Entry 4U6G (X-ray diffraction, 4.20 A resolution (low resolution: residue-level contacts below are approximate; hydrogen-bond / salt-bridge calls are withheld)); this record covers chains H and L of the 3 polymer chains in the assembly.

# Chain H
Name: 10E8 Fab Heavy Chain
Source organism: Homo sapiens
Notes: antibody fragment or engineered binder
Chain sequence (236 residues; each row starts with the number of its first residue; a row labelled like 52A-52C holds insertion residues (52A, then the next letters in order)):
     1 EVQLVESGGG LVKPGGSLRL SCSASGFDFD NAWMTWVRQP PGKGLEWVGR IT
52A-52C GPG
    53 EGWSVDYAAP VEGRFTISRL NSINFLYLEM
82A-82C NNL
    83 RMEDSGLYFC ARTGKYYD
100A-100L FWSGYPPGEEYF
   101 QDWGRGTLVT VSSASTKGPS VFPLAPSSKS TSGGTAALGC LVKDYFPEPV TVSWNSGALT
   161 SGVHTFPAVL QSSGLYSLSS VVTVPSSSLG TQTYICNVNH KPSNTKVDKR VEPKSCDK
Disordered / not traced: 215-218
Disulfide bonds: Cys22-Cys92, Cys140-Cys196

# Chain L
Name: 10E8 Fab Light Chain
Source organism: Homo sapiens
Notes: antibody fragment or engineered binder
Chain sequence (215 residues; row label = number of the first residue in the row; note: 1 number in that range is skipped by the numbering (no residue carries it; nothing is unmodelled there); a row labelled like 95A-95C holds insertion residues (95A, then the next letters in order)):
     1 SYELTQETG
    11 VSVALGRTVT ITCRGDSLRS HYASWYQKKP GQAPILLFYG KNNRPSGVPD RFSGSASGNR
    71 ASLTISGAQA EDDAEYYCSS RDKSG
95A-95C SRL
    96 SVFGGGTKLT VLSQPKAAPS VTLFPPSSEE LQANKATLVC LISDFYPGAV TVAWKADSSP
   156 VKAGVETTTP SKQSNNKYAA SSYLSLTPEQ WKSHRSYSCQ VTHEGSTVEK TVAPTECS
Disordered / not traced: 1, 212-213
Disulfide bonds: Cys23-Cys88, Cys135-Cys194

# Chain H / chain L interface
Residue-residue contacts (75):
  Gln39(H) with Lys38(L)
  Gly44(H) with Tyr87(L)
  Leu45(H) with Tyr2(L); Tyr87(L)
  Glu46(H) with Tyr2(L)
  Trp47(H) with Leu95C(L); Ser96(L); Phe98(L)
  Arg50(H) with Arg95B(L)
  Asp58(H) with Arg95B(L); Leu95C(L)
  Tyr59(H) with Leu95C(L)
  Tyr98(H) with Tyr49(L); Gly50(L); Lys51(L); Asn53(L)
  Ser100C(H) with Tyr32(L)
  Tyr100E(H) with Ser30(L); His31(L); Gly95(L)
  Pro100F(H) with His31(L); Gly95(L)
  Pro100G(H) with Arg91(L); Ser95A(L)
  Gly100H(H) with His31(L); Arg91(L)
  Glu100I(H) with His31(L); Tyr32(L); Arg91(L)
  Glu100J(H) with Arg91(L); Ser96(L)
  Tyr100K(H) with Tyr36(L); Leu46(L); Tyr49(L)
  Phe100L(H) with Tyr36(L); Leu46(L); Ser89(L); Phe98(L)
  Trp103(H) with Ala43(L); Pro44(L)
  Gly104(H) with Ala43(L)
  Arg105(H) with Gly41(L)
  Phe122(H) with Ser122(L); Glu124(L); Glu125(L)
  Pro123(H) with Ser122(L); Glu124(L)
  Leu124(H) with Phe119(L)
  Ala125(H) with Phe119(L)
  Lys129(H) with Ala208(L); Thr210(L); Glu211(L)
  Ser130(H) with Thr117(L); Phe119(L)
  Ala137(H) with Phe119(L)
  Leu141(H) with Val134(L); Tyr178(L)
  Lys143(H) with Glu125(L); Lys130(L); Thr132(L)
  His164(H) with Gln168(L); Ala174(L)
  Phe166(H) with Leu136(L); Ile137(L); Ala175(L); Ser176(L)
  Pro167(H) with Thr163(L)
  Val169(H) with Thr163(L); Tyr178(L)
  Leu178(H) with Tyr178(L)
  Ser179(H) with Val134(L); Tyr178(L)
  Val181(H) with Leu136(L)
  Lys209(H) with Glu124(L)
  Lys214(H) with Pro120(L)
Also at the interface, not in a pair above, chain H (47 interface residues in all): Val37, Lys43, Asp100, Gln101, Val121, Leu138, Ala168, Ser177
Also at the interface, not in a pair above, chain L (53 interface residues in all): Ser34, Gln42, Glu85, Ser94, Val97, Leu118, Glu161, Thr164, Ser166, Val207

# Summary
47 residues of chain H and 53 residues of chain L are in contact.
Chain H is 10E8 Fab Heavy Chain and chain L is 10E8 Fab Light Chain, both from Homo sapiens; the structure,
Crystal structure of 10E8 Fab in complex with a hydrocarbon-stapled HIV-1 gp41 MPER peptide, was determined by
X-ray diffraction.
